PDB entry 7BQU | X-ray diffraction, 1.90 A resolution | chains A and B

[Chain A]
Protein: Protein cereblon
From: Homo sapiens
UniProtKB: Q96SW2 (CRBN_HUMAN); numbering as in UniProt (aligned over 318-426)
Chain sequence (114 residues; row label = number of the first residue in the row):
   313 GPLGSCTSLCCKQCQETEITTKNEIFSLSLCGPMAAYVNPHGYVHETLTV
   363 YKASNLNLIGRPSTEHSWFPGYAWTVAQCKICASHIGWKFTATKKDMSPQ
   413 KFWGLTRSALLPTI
Unresolved in the structure: 313-317
Construct notes: expression tag (313-317); engineered mutation Ser366 (Cys in Q96SW2)
Ion coordination: Zn2+: Cys323, Cys326, Cys391, Cys394
Small-molecule neighbours: S-Thalidomide (EF2): Val350, Asn351, Pro352, His353, His357, Glu377, His378, Ser379, Trp380, Trp386, Trp400, Phe402
Swiss-Prot annotation at these positions:
  - binding site (Zn(2+)): Cys323, Cys326, Cys391, Cys394
  - binding site ((S)-thalidomide): His378, Trp380, Trp386
  - natural variant: Cys391 (C391R: In MRT2)
  - mutagenesis: Tyr384 (Y384A: Abolishes thalidomide-binding without affecting DCX protein ligase complex activity; when associated with A-386), Trp386 (W386A: Abolishes thalidomide-binding without affecting DCX protein ligase complex activity; when associated with A-384 ...)
What the authors report for this chain:
  - Zn2+ coordination: Cys323, Cys326, Cys391, Cys394
  - conformationally variable residues (side-chain flip): Tyr355, His378
  - binding site for S-Thalidomide: His378, Trp380, Trp386, Trp400
  - mutagenesis - H353A (4.43 +/- 0.16 uM): unchanged binding to S-Thalidomide

[Chain B]
Protein: Sal-like protein 4
From: Homo sapiens
UniProtKB: Q9UJQ4 (SALL4_HUMAN); residue numbers follow UniProt; this construct covers 410-432
Chain sequence (28 residues; each row starts with the number of its first residue):
   405 GPLGSFVCSVCGHRFTTKGNLKVHFHRH
Unresolved in the structure: 405-408
Construct notes: expression tag (405-409)
Ion coordination: Zn2+: Cys412, Cys415, His428, His432
Small-molecule neighbours: S-Thalidomide (EF2): Val411, Cys412, Ser413, Val414, Cys415, Gly416
Swiss-Prot annotation at these positions:
  - zinc finger: Phe410 to His432 (C2H2-type 3)
What the authors report for this chain:
  - Zn2+ coordination: Cys412, Cys415, His428, His432
  - mutagenesis - V411E, V411L, V411Q, V411Q/R418S: unchanged binding to S-Thalidomide
  - specificity-determining residues: Val411

[Chain A / chain B interface]
Contacting residue pairs (18; chain A residue first):
  Asn351(A) - Ser413(B)  hydrogen bond (side chain-backbone)
  Asn351(A) - Val414(B)  hydrogen bond (side chain-backbone)
  His353(A) - Ser413(B)
  Tyr355(A) - Ser413(B)
  Tyr355(A) - Val414(B)
  Tyr355(A) - Phe429(B)
  His357(A) - Val414(B)  hydrogen bond (side chain-backbone)
  Ile371(A) - His417(B)
  Val388(A) - Cys415(B)
  Val388(A) - Gly416(B)
  Val388(A) - His417(B)
  Gln390(A) - His417(B)
  Cys394(A) - Arg431(B)  hydrogen bond (backbone-side chain)
  Ala395(A) - Arg431(B)  hydrogen bond (backbone-side chain)
  Ser396(A) - Arg431(B)
  His397(A) - Cys415(B)
  His397(A) - His432(B)
  Trp400(A) - Cys415(B)  hydrogen bond (side chain-backbone)
Interface residues without a listed pair, chain A (13 interface residues in all): Trp386
Interface features reported in the paper:
  - interface residues, chain A: His357(A), Trp400(A)
  - interface residues, chain B: Val414(B), Cys415(B), Gly416(B), His417(B)

[Overview]
Chain A and chain B form an interface of 13 and 8 residues respectively, with 6 hydrogen bonds. Polar pairs
include Asn351(A)-Ser413(B), Asn351(A)-Val414(B) and His357(A)-Val414(B). From the paper: a binding site for
S-Thalidomide at His378(A), Trp380(A) and Trp386(A) among others; V411E, V411L and V411Q of chain B, among
others, leave binding to S-Thalidomide unchanged; 5 substitutions were tested in all.
Chain A is Protein cereblon and chain B is Sal-like protein 4, both from Homo sapiens; the structure, Cereblon
in complex with SALL4 and (S)-thalidomide, was determined by X-ray diffraction, deposited together with 7BQV.
